PDB entry 3ANS | X-ray diffraction, 1.98 A resolution | chains A and B

== Chain A (and B) ==
Name: Epoxide hydrolase 2
From: Homo sapiens
Notes: EC 3.3.2.10; fragment: hydrolase domain; chain B of this document is another copy of the same molecule, construct and numbering; everything in this record applies to it too
Reference sequence: P34913 (HYES_HUMAN); residue numbers follow UniProt; this construct covers 230-555
Amino-acid sequence (336 residues; numbered 220 to 555; the number before each row is that of its first residue):
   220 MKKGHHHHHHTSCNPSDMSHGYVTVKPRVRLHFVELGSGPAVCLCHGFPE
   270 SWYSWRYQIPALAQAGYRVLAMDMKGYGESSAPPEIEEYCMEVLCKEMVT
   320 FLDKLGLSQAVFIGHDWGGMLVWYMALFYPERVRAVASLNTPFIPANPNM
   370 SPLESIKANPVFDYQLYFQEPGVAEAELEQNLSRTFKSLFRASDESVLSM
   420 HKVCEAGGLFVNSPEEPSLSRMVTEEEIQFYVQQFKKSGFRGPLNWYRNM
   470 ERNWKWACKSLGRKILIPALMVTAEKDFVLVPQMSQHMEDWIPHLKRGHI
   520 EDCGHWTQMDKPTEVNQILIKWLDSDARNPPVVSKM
Not modelled in the structure: 220-231, 546-555
Sequence notes: expression tag (220-229)
Curated features (UniProtKB/Swiss-Prot):
  - motif: Ser-553 to Met-555 (Microbody targeting signal)
  - active site: Asp-335 (Nucleophile), Tyr-466 (Proton donor), His-524 (Proton acceptor)
  - binding site (substrate): Tyr-383
  - modified residue: Ser-370 (Phosphoserine), Lys-421 (N6-succinyllysine), Lys-455 (N6-succinyllysine), Lys-554 (N6-succinyllysine)
  - lipidation: Cys-522 (S-(15-deoxy-Delta12,14-prostaglandin J2-9-yl)cysteine)
  - natural variant: Arg-287 (R287Q: No effect on phosphatase activity), Glu-470 (E470G: No effect on phosphatase activity and epoxyde hydrolase activity)
  - mutagenesis: Cys-522 (C522S: Loss of S-(15-deoxy-Delta12,14-prostaglandin J2-9-yl)cysteine-induced inhibition of epoxide hydrolase activity)
Ligand contacts: S38 (4-cyano-N-[(1S,2R)-2-phenylcyclopropyl]benzamide): Phe-267, Pro-268, Asp-335, Trp-336, Met-339, Thr-360, Tyr-383, Gln-384, Phe-387, Leu-408, Met-419, Leu-428, Tyr-466, Val-498, Leu-499, His-524, Trp-525

== Chain A / chain B interface ==
Residue-residue contacts - 41 pairs, chain A then chain B:
  Ser-235(A) / Thr-243(B)
  Ser-235(A) / Lys-323(B)  hydrogen bond (backbone-side chain)
  Asp-236(A) / Lys-323(B)  salt bridge
  Ser-238(A) / Tyr-241(B)
  Ser-238(A) / Val-242(B)
  Ser-238(A) / Phe-252(B)
  Ser-238(A) / Leu-324(B)
  His-239(A) / His-239(B)
  His-239(A) / Gly-240(B)
  His-239(A) / Tyr-241(B)  hydrogen bond (backbone-backbone)
  Gly-240(A) / His-239(B)
  Tyr-241(A) / Ser-238(B)
  Tyr-241(A) / His-239(B)  hydrogen bond (backbone-backbone)
  Tyr-241(A) / Tyr-241(B)  hydrophobic
  Val-242(A) / Ser-238(B)
  Phe-252(A) / Ser-238(B)
  Glu-254(A) / Glu-254(B)
  Glu-254(A) / Arg-287(B)  salt bridge
  Leu-255(A) / Lys-323(B)
  Leu-255(A) / Leu-324(B)
  Leu-255(A) / Gly-325(B)
  Gly-256(A) / Arg-287(B)  hydrogen bond (backbone-side chain)
  Gly-256(A) / Leu-324(B)  hydrogen bond (backbone-backbone)
  Gly-256(A) / Gly-325(B)
  Gly-256(A) / Leu-326(B)
  Ser-257(A) / Gly-325(B)
  Ser-257(A) / Leu-326(B)
  Arg-287(A) / Glu-254(B)  salt bridge
  Arg-287(A) / Gly-256(B)  hydrogen bond (side chain-backbone)
  Arg-287(A) / Arg-287(B)
  Lys-323(A) / Ser-235(B)  hydrogen bond (side chain-backbone)
  Lys-323(A) / Asp-236(B)  salt bridge
  Lys-323(A) / Leu-255(B)
  Leu-324(A) / Ser-238(B)
  Leu-324(A) / Leu-255(B)
  Leu-324(A) / Gly-256(B)  hydrogen bond (backbone-backbone)
  Gly-325(A) / Leu-255(B)
  Gly-325(A) / Gly-256(B)
  Gly-325(A) / Ser-257(B)
  Leu-326(A) / Gly-256(B)
  Leu-326(A) / Ser-257(B)
Also at the interface, not in a pair above, chain A (19 interface residues in all): Met-237, Thr-243
Also at the interface, not in a pair above, chain B (19 interface residues in all): Met-237

== Summary ==
Chain A and chain B each contribute 19 residues to their interface, with 8 hydrogen bonds and 4 salt bridges.
Polar pairs include Asp-236(A)/Lys-323(B), Glu-254(A)/Arg-287(B) and Ser-235(A)/Lys-323(B). Chain A binds
compound S38.
Chain A and chain B are both Epoxide hydrolase 2 (Homo sapiens); the structure, Human soluble epoxide
hydrolase in complex with a synthetic inhibitor, was determined by X-ray diffraction (same publication as
3ANT).
